Entry 2WWA (electron microscopy, 8.90 A resolution (very low resolution: no residue pairs are listed; an interface is given only as per-side residue counts)); this record covers chains A and N of the 15 polymer chains in the assembly.

[Chain A]
Name: Sec sixty-one protein homolog
From: Saccharomyces cerevisiae
UniProtKB: P38353 (SSH1_YEAST); residue numbers follow UniProt; this construct covers 1-490
Amino-acid sequence (490 residues; row label = number of the first residue in the row):
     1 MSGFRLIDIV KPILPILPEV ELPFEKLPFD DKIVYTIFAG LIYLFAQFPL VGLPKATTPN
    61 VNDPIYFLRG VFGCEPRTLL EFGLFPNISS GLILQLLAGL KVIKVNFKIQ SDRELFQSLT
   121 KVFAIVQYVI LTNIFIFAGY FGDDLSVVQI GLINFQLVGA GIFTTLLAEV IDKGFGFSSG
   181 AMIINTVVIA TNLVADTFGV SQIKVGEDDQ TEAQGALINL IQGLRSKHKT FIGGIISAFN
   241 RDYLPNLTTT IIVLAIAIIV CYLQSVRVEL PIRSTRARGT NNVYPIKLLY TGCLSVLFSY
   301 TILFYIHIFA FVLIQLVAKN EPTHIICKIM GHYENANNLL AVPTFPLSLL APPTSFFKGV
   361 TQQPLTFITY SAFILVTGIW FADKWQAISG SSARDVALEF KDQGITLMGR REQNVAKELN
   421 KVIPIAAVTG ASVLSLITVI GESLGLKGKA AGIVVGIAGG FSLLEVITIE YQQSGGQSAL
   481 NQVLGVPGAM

[Chain N]
Name: 60S ribosomal protein L35
From: Saccharomyces cerevisiae
UniProtKB: P39741 (RL35_YEAST); numbering as in UniProt (aligned over 1-120)
Amino-acid sequence (120 residues; row label = number of the first residue in the row):
     1 MAGVKAYELR TKSKEQLASQ LVDLKKELAE LKVQKLSRPS LPKIKTVRKS IACVLTVINE
    61 QQREAVRQLY KGKKYQPKDL RAKKTRALRR ALTKFEASQV TEKQRKKQIA FPQRKYAIKA
Disordered / not traced: 70-120

[Chain A / chain N interface]
At this resolution (9 A) residue pairs are not listed: 12 residues of chain A and 9 of chain N lie at the interface.

[Summary]
The interface between chain A and chain N involves 12 residues on one side and 9 on the other.
Chain A is Sec sixty-one protein homolog and chain N is 60S ribosomal protein L35, both from Saccharomyces
cerevisiae; the structure, Cryo-EM structure of idle yeast Ssh1 complex bound to the yeast 80S ribosome, was
determined by electron microscopy (same publication as 2WW9 and 2WWB).
